9FA4 - chains C and D of the 4 polymer chains in the assembly; structure by electron microscopy, 4.00 A resolution.

[Chain C]
Protein: Integrator complex subunit 15
Source organism: Homo sapiens
UniProtKB: Q96N11 (INT15_HUMAN); numbering as in UniProt (aligned over 1-449)
Sequence (449 residues; numbered 1 to 449; the number before each row is that of its first residue):
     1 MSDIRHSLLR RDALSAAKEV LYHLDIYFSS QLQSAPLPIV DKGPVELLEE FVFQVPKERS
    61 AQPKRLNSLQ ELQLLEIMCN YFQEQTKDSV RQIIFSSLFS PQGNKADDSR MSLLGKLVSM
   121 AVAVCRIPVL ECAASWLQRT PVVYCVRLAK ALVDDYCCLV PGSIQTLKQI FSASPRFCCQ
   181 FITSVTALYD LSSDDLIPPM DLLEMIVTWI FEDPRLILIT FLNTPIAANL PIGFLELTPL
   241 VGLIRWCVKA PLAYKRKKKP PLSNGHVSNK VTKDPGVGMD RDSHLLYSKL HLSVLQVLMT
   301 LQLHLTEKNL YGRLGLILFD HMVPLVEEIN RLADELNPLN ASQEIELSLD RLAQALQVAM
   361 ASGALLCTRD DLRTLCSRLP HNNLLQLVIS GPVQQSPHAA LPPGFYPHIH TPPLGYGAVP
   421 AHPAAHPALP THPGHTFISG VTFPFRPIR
Unresolved in the structure: 53-66, 259-275, 392-449
UniProt features mapped onto this chain:
  - mutagenesis: Leu69 to Leu72 (Abolished intraction with INTS5, leading to Impaired assembly of the integrator complex), Met120 to Val124 (Abolished intraction with INTS5, leading to Impaired assembly of the integrator complex), Leu384 to Leu387 (Abolished interaction with INTS10)

[Chain D]
Protein: Integrator complex subunit 10
Source organism: Homo sapiens
UniProtKB: Q9NVR2 (INT10_HUMAN); residue numbers follow UniProt; this construct covers 1-710
Sequence (710 residues; numbered 1 to 710; the number before each row is that of its first residue):
     1 MSAQGDCEFL VQRARELVPQ DLWAAKAWLI TARSLYPADF NIQYEMYTIE RNAERTATAG
    61 RLLYDMFVNF PDQPVVWREI SIITSALRND SQDKQTQFLR SLFETLPGRV QCEMLLKVTE
   121 QCFNTLERSE MLLLLLRRFP ETVVQHGVGL GEALLEAETI EEQESPVNCF RKLFVCDVLP
   181 LIINNHDVRL PANLLYKYLN KAAEFYINYV TRSTQIENQH QGAQDTSDLM SPSKRSSQKY
   241 IIEGLTEKSS QIVDPWERLF KILNVVGMRC EWQMDKGRRS YGDILHRMKD LCRYMNNFDS
   301 EAHAKYKNQV VYSTMLVFFK NAFQYVNSIQ PSLFQGPNAP SQVPLVLLED VSNVYGDVEI
   361 DRNKHIHKKR KLAEGREKTM SSDDEDCSAK GRNRHIVVNK AELANSTEVL ESFKLARESW
   421 ELLYSLEFLD KEFTRICLAW KTDTWLWLRI FLTDMIIYQG QYKKAIASLH HLAALQGSIS
   481 QPQITGQGTL EHQRALIQLA TCHFALGEYR MTCEKVLDLM CYMVLPIQDG GKSQEEPSKV
   541 KPKFRKGSDL KLLPCTSKAI MPYCLHLMLA CFKLRAFTDN RDDMALGHVI VLLQQEWPRG
   601 ENLFLKAVNK ICQQGNFQYE NFFNYVTNID MLEEFAYLRT QEGGKIHLEL LPNQGMLIKH
   661 HTVTRGITKG VKEDFRLAME RQVSRCGENL MVVLHRFCIN EKILLLQTLT
Unresolved in the structure: 89-93, 213-251, 335-342, 357-391, 477-488, 546-548
UniProt features mapped onto this chain:
  - modified residue (Phosphoserine): Ser231, Ser381, Ser382
  - cross-link: Lys464 (Glycyl lysine isopeptide (Lys-Gly) (interchain with G-Cter in SUMO2))
  - mutagenesis: Trp28 to Leu29 (Abolished interaction with INTS15), Glu633 to Glu634 (Abolished interaction with INTS13 and INTS14)

[How chain C and chain D interact]
Contacting residue pairs - 17 pairs, chain C then chain D:
  Phe211(C) with Trp23(D), hydrophobic
  Leu285(C) with Asp21(D); Trp23(D)
  Ser288(C) with Asp21(D), hydrogen bond; Trp23(D)
  Lys289(C) with Trp23(D)
  Leu295(C) with Ala27(D), hydrophobic
  Asp350(C) with Trp28(D)
  Gln354(C) with Ala27(D); Trp28(D); Thr31(D)
  Gln357(C) with Thr31(D); Ser34(D); Leu35(D)
  Ala361(C) with Ser34(D)
  Leu384(C) with Trp28(D), hydrophobic
  Leu387(C) with Asp6(D)
Other interface residues (no listed pair), chain C (14 interface residues in all): His291, Leu292, Val358
Other interface residues (no listed pair), chain D (10 interface residues in all): Leu10, Ile30

[Overview]
14 residues of chain C and 10 residues of chain D are in contact; the contacts include 1 hydrogen bond. The
hydrogen-bonded pair is Ser288(C)-Asp21(D). UniProt lists 13 mutagenesis sites on chain C; 4 mutagenesis sites
on chain D.
Here chain C is Integrator complex subunit 15 and chain D is Integrator complex subunit 10, both from Homo
sapiens. Entry 9FA4 (Structure of the Integrator arm module containing subunits INTS10/13/14/15 (state 1)) was
determined by electron microscopy, deposited together with 9EOC, 9EOF, 9EP1, 9EP4 and 9FA7.
